PDB entry 5WPM | X-ray diffraction, 1.72 A resolution | chains A and B of the 3 polymer chains in the assembly

Chain A:
Name: GTPase KRas
From: Homo sapiens
Reference sequence: P01116 (RASK_HUMAN), isoform P01116-2; residue numbers follow UniProt; this construct covers 1-166
Sequence (166 residues; numbered 1 to 166; the number before each row is that of its first residue):
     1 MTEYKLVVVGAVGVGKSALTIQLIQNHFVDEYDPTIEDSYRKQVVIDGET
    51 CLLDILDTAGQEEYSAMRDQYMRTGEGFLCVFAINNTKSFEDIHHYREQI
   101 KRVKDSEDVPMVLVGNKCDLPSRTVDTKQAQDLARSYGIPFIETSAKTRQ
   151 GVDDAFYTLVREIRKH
Not modelled in the structure: 29-37, 106-107, 165-166
Differences from the reference sequence: variant V12 (Gly in P01116)
Bound ions: Mg2+ site 1: S17 (together with GMP-PNP); Mg2+ site 2: V81, S89
Residues lining bound ligands: GMP-PNP (GNP; phosphoaminophosphonic acid-guanylate ester): A11, V12, G13, V14, G15, K16, S17, A18, F28, D57, A59, G60, Q61, N116, K117, D119, L120, S145, A146, K147

Chain B:
Name: Ras binding peptide
Sequence (32 residues; numbered 1 to 32; the number before each row is that of its first residue):
     1 GPRRPRCPGDDASIEDLHEYWARLWNYLYRVA
Not modelled in the structure: 1-2

Chain A / chain B interface:
Pairs across the interface - 34 pairs, chain A then chain B:
  E3(A) - H18(B)  salt bridge
  K5(A) - W21(B)
  K5(A) - W25(B)
  L6(A) - W25(B)
  D38(A) - R23(B)  hydrogen bond (backbone-side chain)
  S39(A) - E19(B)  hydrogen bond
  Y40(A) - R3(B)  hydrogen bond
  Y40(A) - A22(B)
  Y40(A) - N26(B)
  R41(A) - E15(B)  salt bridge
  R41(A) - H18(B)
  R41(A) - E19(B)  salt bridge
  D54(A) - A22(B)
  D54(A) - W25(B)
  I55(A) - W25(B)
  I55(A) - N26(B)  hydrogen bond (backbone-side chain)
  L56(A) - W25(B)  hydrophobic
  L56(A) - N26(B)
  L56(A) - Y29(B)  hydrophobic
  D57(A) - N26(B)  hydrogen bond (backbone-side chain)
  D57(A) - R30(B)  salt bridge
  T58(A) - Y29(B)
  T58(A) - R30(B)  hydrogen bond (backbone-side chain)
  A59(A) - Y29(B)  hydrogen bond (backbone-side chain)
  A59(A) - R30(B)
  S65(A) - A32(B)
  M67(A) - A32(B)
  R68(A) - Y29(B)  hydrogen bond (side chain-backbone)
  R68(A) - R30(B)  hydrogen bond (side chain-backbone)
  R68(A) - A32(B)
  Y71(A) - W25(B)  hydrogen bond (backbone-side chain)
  Y71(A) - L28(B)
  Y71(A) - Y29(B)  hydrophobic
  T74(A) - W25(B)  hydrogen bond
Other interface residues (no listed pair), chain A (23 interface residues in all): V7, Q43, L52, M72, G75

In short:
23 residues of chain A and 13 residues of chain B are in contact, with 11 hydrogen bonds and 4 salt bridges.
Polar contacts include E3(A)-H18(B), R41(A)-E15(B) and R41(A)-E19(B). Ligands of chain A: GMP-PNP. The Mg2+
site 2 is built by V81(A) and S89(A).
Here chain A is GTPase KRas (Homo sapiens) and chain B is Ras binding peptide. Entry 5WPM (KRas G12V, bound to
GppNHp and miniprotein 225-11(A30R)) was determined by X-ray diffraction (same publication as 5WHA, 5WHB,
5WHE, 5WLB and 5WPL).
